Entry 3U1M (X-ray diffraction, 1.95 A resolution); this record covers chain A.

[Chain A]
Protein: Pre-mRNA-splicing factor CWC2
Source organism: Saccharomyces cerevisiae
UniProtKB: Q12046 (CWC2_YEAST); numbering as in UniProt (aligned over 1-240)
Chain sequence (240 residues; row label = number of the first residue in the row):
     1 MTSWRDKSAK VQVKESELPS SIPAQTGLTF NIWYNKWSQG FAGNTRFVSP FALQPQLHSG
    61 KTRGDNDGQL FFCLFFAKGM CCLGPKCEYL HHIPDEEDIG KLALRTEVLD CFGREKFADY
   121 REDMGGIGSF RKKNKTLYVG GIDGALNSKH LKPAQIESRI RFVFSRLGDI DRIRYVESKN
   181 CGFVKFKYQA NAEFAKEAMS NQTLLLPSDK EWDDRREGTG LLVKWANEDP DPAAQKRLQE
Not modelled in the structure: 1, 127-131, 228-240
Curated features (UniProtKB/Swiss-Prot):
  - zinc finger: D67 to P94 (C3H1-type)
  - mutagenesis: C73 (C73Y: Inhibits cell growth), G79 (G79D: No effect. Synthetic lethal when associated with CLF1 lacking a TPR domain), C87 (C87H: Inhibits cell growth), F186 (F186D: Inhibits cell growth)
Metal / ion sites: Zn2+: C73, C81, C87, H91
What the authors report for this chain:
  - Zn2+ coordination: C73, C81, C87, H91
  - contacts within the chain: L53-F194 (hydrophobic contact), F72-F194 (hydrophobic contact), F76-F194 (hydrophobic contact), A77-F194 (hydrophobic contact), K78-E197, I93-F194 (hydrophobic contact), P94-F194 (hydrophobic contact), F112-F194 (hydrophobic contact), R114-E197, K116-E193 (hydrogen bond)
  - mutagenesis - F71A, Y89A: decreased binding to RNA
  - mutagenesis - R131A/K132A/K133A/K135A, Y138A/K179A/F183A: abolished binding to RNA
  - mutagenesis - Y138A/K179A/F183A: unchanged stability
  - mutagenesis - R131A, K135A: unchanged binding to RNA

[In short]
C73, C81, C87 and H91 form the Zn2+ site. UniProt lists 4 mutagenesis sites. The paper reports that F71A and
Y89A reduce binding to RNA; Zn2+ coordination by C73, C81 and C87 among others; 6 substitutions were tested in
all.
Chain A is Pre-mRNA-splicing factor CWC2 (Saccharomyces cerevisiae); the structure, Structure of the mRNA
splicing complex component Cwc2, was determined by X-ray diffraction, deposited together with 3U1L.
